Entry 9LGO (electron microscopy, 3.51 A resolution); this record covers chains H and F of the 10 polymer chains in the assembly.

Chain H:
Protein: cDNA FLJ55172
Source organism: Homo sapiens
UniProt: B4DRQ5 (B4DRQ5_HUMAN); residue numbers follow UniProt; this construct covers 1-265
Sequence (275 residues; numbered -9 to 265; the number before each row is that of its first residue; numbers below 1 keep their minus sign (Met-9 is residue -9)):
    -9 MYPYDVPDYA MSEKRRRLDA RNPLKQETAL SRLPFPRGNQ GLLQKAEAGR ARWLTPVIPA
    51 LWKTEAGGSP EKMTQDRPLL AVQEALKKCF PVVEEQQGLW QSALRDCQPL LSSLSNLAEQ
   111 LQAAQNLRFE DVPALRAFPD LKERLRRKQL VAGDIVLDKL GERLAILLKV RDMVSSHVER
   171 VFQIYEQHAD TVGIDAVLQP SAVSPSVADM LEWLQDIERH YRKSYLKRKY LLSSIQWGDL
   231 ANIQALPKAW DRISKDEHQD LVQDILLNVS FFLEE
Unresolved in the structure: -9 to 62
Differences from the reference sequence: initiating methionine (-9); expression tag (-8 to 0)

Chain F:
Protein: ATPase family gene 2 protein homolog B
Source organism: Homo sapiens
Notes: EC 3.6.4.10
UniProt: Q9BVQ7 (AFG2B_HUMAN); residue numbers follow UniProt; this construct covers 1-749
Sequence (749 residues; each row starts with the number of its first residue):
     1 MAPDSDPFPE GPLLKLLPLD ARDRGTQRCR LGPAALHALG ARLGSAVKIS LPDGGSCLCT
    61 AWPRRDGADG FVQLDPLCAS PGAAVGASRS RRSLSLNRLL LVPCPPLRRV AVWPVLRERA
   121 GAPGARNTAA VLEAAQELLR NRPISLGHVV VAPPGAPGLV AALHIVGGTP SPDPAGLVTP
   181 RTRVSLGGEP PSEAQPQPEV PLGGLSEAAD SLRELLRLPL RYPRALTALG LAVPRGVLLA
   241 GPPGVGKTQL VRAVAREAGA ELLAVSAPAL QGSRPGETEE NVRRVFQRAR ELASRGPSLL
   301 FLDEMDALCP QRGSRAPESR VVAQVLTLLD GASGDREVVV VGATNRPDAL DPALRRPGRF
   361 DREVVIGTPT LKQRKEILQV ITSKMPISSH VDLGLLAEMT VGYVGADLTA LCREAAMHAL
   421 LHSEKNQDNP VIDEIDFLEA FKNIQPSSFR SVIGLMDIKP VDWEEIGGLE DVKLKLKQSI
   481 EWPLKFPWEF VRMGLTQPKG VLLYGPPGCA KTTLVRALAT SCHCSFVSVS GADLFSPFVG
   541 DSEKVLSQIF RQARASTPAI LFLDEIDSIL GARSASKTGC DVQERVLSVL LNELDGVGLK
   601 TIERRGSKSS QQEFQEVFNR SVMIIAATNR PDVLDTALLR PGRLDKIIYI PPPDHKGRLS
   661 ILKVCTKTMP IGPDVSLENL AAETCFFSGA DLRNLCTEAA LLALQENGLD ATTVKQEHFL
   721 KSLKTVKPSL SCKDLALYEN LFKKEGFSN
Unresolved in the structure: 1-11, 119-126, 192-198, 573-580, 598-617, 748-749
Swiss-Prot annotation at these positions:
  - binding site (ATP): Gly241 to Thr248, Gly505 to Thr512
  - modified residue: Met1 (N-acetylmethionine)
  - natural variant: Thr26 (T26A: In NEDHLS), Cys29 (C29G: In NEDHLS), Ala41 (A41P: In NEDHLS), Arg64 (R64W: In NEDHLS), Asp66 (D66Y: In NEDHLS), Phe71 (F71L: In NEDHLS), Pro172 (P172H: In NEDHLS), Gly176 (G176V: In DFNB119), Val245 (V245E: In NEDHLS), Phe360 (F360S: In NEDHLS), Val364 (V364E: In NEDHLS), Thr400 (T400I: In NEDHLS), 7 further natural variant entries in UniProt
Ligand contacts:
  - ATP (adenosine-5'-triphosphate), molecule 1: Val200, Leu202, Gly203, Pro242, Pro243, Gly244, Val245, Gly246, Lys247, Thr248, Gln249, Glu304, Asn345, Ile377, Gly405, Ala406, Thr409
  - ATP, molecule 2: Glu465, Ile466, Gly467, Pro506, Pro507, Gly508, Cys509, Ala510, Lys511, Thr512, Thr513, Asp564, Glu565, Ile661, Gly689, Ala690, Arg693

Interface between chain H and chain F:
Pairs across the interface (30):
  Tyr175(H) with Leu43(F)
  Glu176(H) with Arg42(F), salt bridge
  Ala179(H) with Arg42(F)
  Asp180(H) with Arg42(F)
  Ile184(H) with Leu36(F); Ala41(F)
  Asp185(H) with His37(F), salt bridge
  Val187(H) with Leu43(F), hydrophobic
  Leu188(H) with Pro63(F), hydrophobic
  Ala198(H) with Leu43(F), hydrophobic; Trp62(F)
  Asp199(H) with Arg65(F), salt bridge
  Glu202(H) with Arg22(F), salt bridge; Arg28(F); Arg30(F), salt bridge
  Gln205(H) with Arg28(F); Trp62(F)
  Asp206(H) with Arg28(F), salt bridge
  Glu208(H) with Arg140(F), salt bridge
  Arg209(H) with Arg28(F)
  Arg212(H) with Glu137(F), salt bridge; Arg140(F)
  Lys213(H) with Pro157(F)
  Leu216(H) with Glu137(F); Pro157(F), hydrophobic
  Lys217(H) with Gly155(F); Pro157(F)
  Lys219(H) with Glu133(F), salt bridge
  Tyr220(H) with Glu133(F), hydrogen bond; Gly158(F)
Other interface residues (no listed pair), chain H (24 interface residues in all): Ser165, Phe172, Leu201
Other interface residues (no listed pair), chain F (19 interface residues in all): Thr26, Pro33

In short:
24 residues of chain H face 19 of chain F across their interface; the contacts include 1 hydrogen bond and 9
salt bridges. Polar contacts include Glu176(H)-Arg42(F), Asp185(H)-His37(F) and Asp199(H)-Arg65(F). Chain F
binds ATP. From UniProt: 16 ATP-binding residues on chain F.
Chain H is cDNA FLJ55172 and chain F is ATPase family gene 2 protein homolog B, both from Homo sapiens; the
structure, Cryo-EM structure of the SPATA5-SPATA5L1-CINP-C1orf109 complex, was determined by electron
microscopy.
